Entry 7ARP (X-ray diffraction, 1.78 A resolution); this record covers chains A and B.

# Chain A (and B)
Name: (S)-2-haloacid dehalogenase
Source organism: Zobellia galactanivorans (strain DSM 12802 / CCUG 47099 / CIP 106680 / NCIMB 13871 / Dsij)
Notes: EC 3.8.1.2; chain B of this document is another copy of the same molecule, construct and numbering; everything in this record applies to it too
Reference sequence: G0L7V6 (G0L7V6_ZOBGA); residues 2-227 here = UniProt positions 2-227
Amino-acid sequence (238 residues; row label = number of the first residue in the row; numbers below 1 keep their minus sign (Met-10 is residue -10)):
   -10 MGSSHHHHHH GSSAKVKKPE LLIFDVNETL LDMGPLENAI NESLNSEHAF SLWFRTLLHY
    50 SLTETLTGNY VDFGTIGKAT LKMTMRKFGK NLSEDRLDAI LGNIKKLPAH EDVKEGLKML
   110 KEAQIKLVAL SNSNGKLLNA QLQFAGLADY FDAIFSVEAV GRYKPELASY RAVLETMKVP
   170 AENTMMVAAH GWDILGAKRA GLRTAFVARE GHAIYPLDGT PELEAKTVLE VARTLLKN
Unresolved in the structure: -10 to 5 (chain B: -10 to 6)
Sequence notes: initiating methionine (-10); expression tag (-9 to 1)
From the paper describing this entry:
  - self-association interface (contacts with another copy of this molecule); pairs are residue here / residue on that copy: Glu53-Arg188 (salt bridge), Trp181-Tyr49, Arg188-Thr56 (hydrogen bond), Leu41, His48, Tyr49, Leu51, Thr52, Glu53, Thr56, Lys76, Trp181, Arg188, Gly200, Tyr204
  - contacts within the chain: Asp14-Thr18 (hydrogen bond), Asp14-Lys153 (hydrogen bond)
  - catalytic residues: Asp14 (proposed by the authors, not directly observed)
  - catalytic residues: His179
  - mutagenesis - H179A, H179N: abolished catalytic activity
  - binding site for thiocyanate ion: Asn16, Ser120, Asn121, Lys153 (from molecular simulation)
  - binding site for thiocyanate ion: Phe43, Leu47, Phe62 (proposed by the authors, not directly observed)
  - binding site for phosphate ion: Trp181 (proposed by the authors, not directly observed)

# Chain A / chain B interface
Residue-residue contacts (72):
  Ser35(A) - His37(B)
  His37(A) - His37(B)  hydrogen bond
  His37(A) - Phe77(B)
  Ser40(A) - Leu41(B)
  Leu41(A) - Ser40(B)
  Arg44(A) - Arg44(B)
  Arg44(A) - Thr45(B)
  Arg44(A) - His48(B)  hydrogen bond
  Arg44(A) - Tyr49(B)
  Thr45(A) - Arg44(B)  hydrogen bond
  Leu47(A) - His48(B)
  His48(A) - Arg44(B)  hydrogen bond
  His48(A) - Leu47(B)
  His48(A) - His48(B)
  His48(A) - Leu51(B)
  His48(A) - Trp181(B)
  Tyr49(A) - Arg44(B)
  Tyr49(A) - Gly180(B)
  Tyr49(A) - Trp181(B)  hydrogen bond (side chain-backbone)
  Tyr49(A) - Tyr204(B)  hydrophobic
  Leu51(A) - His48(B)
  Leu51(A) - Leu51(B)  hydrophobic
  Leu51(A) - Thr52(B)
  Leu51(A) - Leu55(B)  hydrophobic
  Thr52(A) - Leu51(B)
  Thr52(A) - Pro154(B)
  Thr52(A) - Trp181(B)
  Thr52(A) - Leu184(B)
  Glu53(A) - Arg188(B)  salt bridge
  Glu53(A) - Tyr204(B)  hydrogen bond
  Leu55(A) - Leu51(B)  hydrophobic
  Leu55(A) - Thr54(B)
  Leu55(A) - Leu55(B)  hydrophobic
  Leu55(A) - Glu155(B)
  Thr56(A) - Pro154(B)
  Thr56(A) - Gly185(B)
  Thr56(A) - Arg188(B)  hydrogen bond
  Asn58(A) - Arg188(B)
  Thr64(A) - Leu206(B)
  Ile65(A) - Tyr204(B)
  Ile65(A) - Leu206(B)  hydrophobic
  Ala68(A) - Pro205(B)
  Ala68(A) - Leu206(B)  hydrophobic
  Met72(A) - Ala202(B)
  Met72(A) - Ile203(B)
  Met72(A) - Tyr204(B)  hydrophobic
  Met72(A) - Pro205(B)
  Lys76(A) - Gly200(B)
  Pro154(A) - Thr52(B)
  Pro154(A) - Thr56(B)
  Glu155(A) - Leu55(B)
  Leu156(A) - Leu55(B)
  Leu156(A) - Thr56(B)
  Gly180(A) - Tyr49(B)
  Trp181(A) - His48(B)
  Trp181(A) - Tyr49(B)  hydrogen bond (backbone-side chain)
  Trp181(A) - Thr52(B)
  Leu184(A) - Thr52(B)
  Gly185(A) - Thr56(B)
  Arg188(A) - Glu53(B)  salt bridge
  Arg188(A) - Thr56(B)  hydrogen bond
  Arg188(A) - Asn58(B)
  Gly200(A) - Lys76(B)
  Ala202(A) - Met72(B)
  Tyr204(A) - Tyr49(B)  hydrophobic
  Tyr204(A) - Glu53(B)  hydrogen bond
  Tyr204(A) - Ile65(B)
  Tyr204(A) - Met72(B)  hydrophobic
  Pro205(A) - Ala68(B)
  Pro205(A) - Met72(B)
  Leu206(A) - Thr64(B)
  Leu206(A) - Ala68(B)  hydrophobic
Other interface residues (no listed pair), chain A (37 interface residues in all): Val60, Thr69, Phe77, Ile203
Other interface residues (no listed pair), chain B (38 interface residues in all): Ser35, Val60, Thr69, Arg75

# In short
Chain A and chain B form an interface of 37 and 38 residues respectively; the contacts include 10 hydrogen
bonds and 2 salt bridges. Polar contacts include Glu53(A)-Arg188(B), His37(A)-His37(B) and Arg44(A)-His48(B).
From the paper: catalytic residues Asp14(A) and His179(A); H179A and H179N of chain A abolish catalytic
activity.
Chain A and chain B are both (S)-2-haloacid dehalogenase (Zobellia galactanivorans (strain DSM 12802 / CCUG
47099 / CIP 106680 / NCIMB 13871 / Dsij)); the structure, Native L-2-haloacid dehalogenase from Zobellia
galactanivorans, was determined by X-ray diffraction, deposited together with 7ASZ.
